Entry 8BQ5 (electron microscopy, 2.73 A resolution); this record covers chains K and N of the 67 polymer chains in the assembly.

# Chain K
Protein: NADH dehydrogenase subunit 4L
Organism: Arabidopsis thaliana
Reference sequence: A0A2P2CLH7 (A0A2P2CLH7_ARATH); numbering as in UniProt (aligned over 1-100)
Chain sequence (100 residues; numbered 1 to 100; the number before each row is that of its first residue):
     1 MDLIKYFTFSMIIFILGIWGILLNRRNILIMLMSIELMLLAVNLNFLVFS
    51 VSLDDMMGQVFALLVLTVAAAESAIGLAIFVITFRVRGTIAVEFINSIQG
Modified / non-standard residues: Met-1 (N-formylmethionine; FME)

# Chain N
Protein: NADH-ubiquinone oxidoreductase chain 2
Organism: Arabidopsis thaliana
Notes: EC 7.1.1.2
Reference sequence: O05000 (NU2M_ARATH); residues 1-499 here = UniProt positions 1-499
Chain sequence (499 residues; row label = number of the first residue in the row):
     1 MKAEFVRILPHMFNLFLAVFPEIFIINATFILLIHGVVFSTSKKYDYPPL
    51 ASNVGWLGLLSVLITLLLLAAGAPLLTIAHLFWNNLFRRDNFTYFCQIFL
   101 LLSTAGTISMCFDFFDQERFDAFEFIVLILLSTCGMLFMISAYDLIAMYL
   151 AIELQSLCFYVIAASKRKSEFSTEAGLKYLILGAFSSGILLFGCSMIYGS
   201 TGATHFDQLAKILTGYEITGARSSGIFMGILFIAVGFLFKITAVPFHMWA
   251 PDIYEGSPTPVTAFLSIAPKISIFANILRVFIYGSYGATLQQIFFFCSIA
   301 SMILGALAAMAQTKVKRLLAYSSIGHVGYICIGFSCGTIEGIQSLLIGIF
   351 IYALMTMDAFAIVLALRQTRVKYIADLGALAKTNPILAITFSITMFSYAG
   401 IPPLAGFCSKFYLFFAALGCGAYFLALVGVVTSVIGCFYYIRLVKRMFFD
   451 TPRTWILYEPMDRNKSLLLAMTSFFITLFLLYPSPLFSVTHQMALSLYL
Not modelled in the structure: 1-11
Disulfide bonds: Cys-336/Cys-420

# How chain K and chain N interact
Pairs across the interface (70):
  Phe-7(K) / Met-196(N)  hydrophobic
  Phe-14(K) / Phe-192(N)  hydrophobic
  Ile-18(K) / Phe-185(N)  hydrophobic
  Met-31(K) / Ile-181(N)  hydrophobic
  Leu-32(K) / Leu-180(N)  hydrophobic
  Ile-35(K) / Ile-181(N)
  Ile-35(K) / Ala-184(N)  hydrophobic
  Ile-35(K) / Phe-185(N)
  Met-38(K) / Phe-185(N)  hydrophobic
  Leu-39(K) / Leu-191(N)  hydrophobic
  Val-42(K) / Leu-191(N)
  Val-42(K) / Phe-192(N)
  Val-42(K) / Ser-195(N)
  Asn-45(K) / Phe-192(N)
  Asn-45(K) / Ser-195(N)
  Phe-46(K) / Ser-195(N)
  Phe-49(K) / Ser-195(N)
  Phe-49(K) / Tyr-198(N)  hydrophobic
  Phe-49(K) / Gly-199(N)
  Ser-50(K) / Tyr-198(N)
  Leu-53(K) / Tyr-198(N)
  Leu-53(K) / Gly-199(N)
  Leu-53(K) / Gly-202(N)
  Asp-55(K) / Tyr-198(N)  hydrogen bond
  Met-57(K) / Tyr-198(N)
  Gly-58(K) / Tyr-198(N)  hydrogen bond (backbone-side chain)
  Phe-61(K) / Ile-146(N)  hydrophobic
  Phe-61(K) / Tyr-149(N)  hydrophobic
  Phe-61(K) / Leu-191(N)  hydrophobic
  Leu-64(K) / Ile-146(N)  hydrophobic
  Leu-64(K) / Leu-150(N)  hydrophobic
  Val-65(K) / Leu-191(N)  hydrophobic
  Val-68(K) / Tyr-149(N)
  Val-68(K) / Leu-150(N)  hydrophobic
  Val-68(K) / Glu-153(N)
  Ala-71(K) / Leu-157(N)  hydrophobic
  Glu-72(K) / Glu-153(N)
  Glu-72(K) / Leu-157(N)
  Glu-72(K) / Ala-184(N)
  Ile-75(K) / Val-161(N)  hydrophobic
  Gly-76(K) / Leu-180(N)
  Ile-79(K) / Gly-176(N)
  Ile-79(K) / Leu-177(N)
  Ile-79(K) / Leu-180(N)  hydrophobic
  Phe-80(K) / Leu-177(N)  hydrophobic
  Ile-82(K) / Ala-164(N)  hydrophobic
  Ile-82(K) / Thr-173(N)
  Thr-83(K) / Thr-173(N)
  Thr-83(K) / Leu-177(N)
  Val-86(K) / Arg-167(N)
  Val-86(K) / Lys-168(N)
  Val-86(K) / Glu-170(N)
  Arg-87(K) / Glu-170(N)  hydrogen bond (side chain-backbone)
  Arg-87(K) / Thr-173(N)  hydrogen bond
  Arg-87(K) / Glu-174(N)
  Ile-95(K) / Glu-174(N)
  Ile-95(K) / Lys-178(N)
  Asn-96(K) / Glu-174(N)
  Ser-97(K) / Glu-174(N)  hydrogen bond (backbone-side chain)
  Ile-98(K) / Phe-171(N)
  Ile-98(K) / Glu-174(N)  hydrogen bond (backbone-side chain)
  Ile-98(K) / Lys-178(N)  hydrogen bond (backbone-side chain)
  Ile-98(K) / Asp-252(N)
  Ile-98(K) / Glu-255(N)
  Ile-98(K) / Gly-256(N)
  Ile-98(K) / Arg-317(N)
  Gln-99(K) / Arg-317(N)  hydrogen bond (backbone-side chain)
  Gly-100(K) / Gln-312(N)  hydrogen bond (backbone-side chain)
  Gly-100(K) / Arg-317(N)
  Gly-100(K) / Tyr-321(N)  hydrogen bond (backbone-side chain)
Other interface residues (no listed pair), chain K (39 interface residues in all): Met-11, Ile-28
Other interface residues (no listed pair), chain N (39 interface residues in all): Tyr-160, Ala-175, Gly-188, Ile-189, Cys-194, Phe-232

# Summary
The chain K/chain N interface involves 39 residues from each chain; the contacts include 10 hydrogen bonds.
Polar pairs include Asp-55(K)/Tyr-198(N), Gly-58(K)/Tyr-198(N) and Arg-87(K)/Glu-170(N).
Here chain K is NADH dehydrogenase subunit 4L and chain N is NADH-ubiquinone oxidoreductase chain 2, both from
Arabidopsis thaliana. Entry 8BQ5 (Cryo-EM structure of the Arabidopsis thaliana I+III2 supercomplex (Complete
conformation 1 composition)) was determined by electron microscopy, deposited together with 8BED, 8BEE, 8BEF,
8BEH, 8BEL, 8BEP, 8BPX and 8BQ6.
